6XL5 - chains N and G of the 10 polymer chains in the assembly; structure by electron microscopy, 2.50 A resolution.

[Chain N]
Molecule: synthetic non-template strand DNA
Sequence (54 nucleotides; row label = number of the first residue in the row):
    35 GCCTTGACCC TCCCCTAAGG GGAGGGTTTA GATTGTGTGC AGTCTGACGC GGCG

[Chain G]
Molecule: MerR family transcriptional regulator EcmrR
Source organism: Escherichia coli O157:H7
Amino-acid sequence (268 residues; row label = number of the first residue in the row):
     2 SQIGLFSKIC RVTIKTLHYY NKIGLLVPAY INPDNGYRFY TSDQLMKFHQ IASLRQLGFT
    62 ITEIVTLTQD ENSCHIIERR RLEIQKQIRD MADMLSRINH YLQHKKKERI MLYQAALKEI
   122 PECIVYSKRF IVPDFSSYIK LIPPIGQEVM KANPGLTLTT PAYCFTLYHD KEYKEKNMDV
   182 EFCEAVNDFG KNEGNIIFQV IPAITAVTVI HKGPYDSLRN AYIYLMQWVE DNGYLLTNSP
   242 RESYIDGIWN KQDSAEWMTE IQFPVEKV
Small-molecule neighbours:
  - tetraphenylantimonium ion (118): Tyr127, Ile143, Gly147, Ala163, Cys165, Phe183, Glu185, Tyr245, Trp250
  - chapso (1N7): Phe136, Tyr169, Asp171, Lys172, Glu173, Tyr174, Lys175, Met179, Leu219, Arg220, Tyr223, Met227, Leu237, Pro241
Reported in the primary citation:
  - self-association interface (contacts with another copy of this molecule): Leu46, His50, Gln57
  - binding site for tetraphenylantimonium ion: Glu185
  - binding site for synthetic non-template strand DNA (chain N): Lys16, His19, Tyr21, Tyr38, Arg39, Arg56

[How chain N and chain G interact]
Pairs across the interface (14; chain N residue first):
  DA52(N) with Tyr20(G), base contact; Thr61(G), phosphate contact; Ile62(G), hydrogen bond to the phosphate
  DG53(N) with Thr17(G), sugar contact; Tyr20(G), base contact; Tyr21(G), hydrogen bond to the phosphate; Arg56(G), salt bridge to the phosphate; Ile62(G), phosphate contact
  DG54(N) with Thr14(G), hydrogen bond to the phosphate; Lys16(G), phosphate contact; Thr17(G), phosphate contact
  DG55(N) with Lys16(G), hydrogen bond to the base
  DG56(N) with Lys16(G), hydrogen bond to the base
  DG60(N) with Tyr38(G), hydrogen bond to the base
Other interface residues (no listed pair), chain G (10 interface residues in all): Thr63

[Overview]
6 residues of chain N face 10 of chain G across their interface, with 6 hydrogen bonds and 1 salt bridge.
Polar pairs include DG55(N)-Lys16(G), DG56(N)-Lys16(G) and DG60(N)-Tyr38(G). From the paper: a binding site
for synthetic non-template strand DNA (chain N) at Lys16(G), His19(G) and Tyr21(G) among others; a binding
site for tetraphenylantimonium ion at Glu185(G).
Here chain N is synthetic non-template strand DNA and chain G is MerR family transcriptional regulator EcmrR
(Escherichia coli O157:H7). Entry 6XL5 (Cryo-EM structure of EcmrR-RNAP-promoter open complex (EcmrR-RPo)) was
determined by electron microscopy (same publication as 6XL6, 6XL9, 6XLA, 6XLJ, 6XLK, 6XLL, 6XLM and 6XLN).
